PDB entry 7FC0 | X-ray diffraction, 2.64 A resolution | chains A and B of the 3 polymer chains in the assembly

# Chain A
Molecule: RrMbnA precosur peptide
Organism: Rugamonas rubra
Chain sequence (29 residues; numbered 1 to 29; the number before each row is that of its first residue):
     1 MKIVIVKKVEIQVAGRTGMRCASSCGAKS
Ion coordination: Fe ion: C25 (shared with H54(B), H90(B), E134(B) of chain B)
What the authors report for this chain:
  - Fe ion coordination: C25
  - post-translational modification sites: C21, C25
  - mutagenesis - C21S/C25S: abolished catalytic activity

# Chain B
Molecule: Methanobactin biosynthesis cassette protein MbnB
Organism: Rugamonas rubra
Reference sequence: A0A1I4IFL0 (A0A1I4IFL0_9BURK); residues 1-263 here = UniProt positions 1-263
Chain sequence (263 residues; each row starts with the number of its first residue):
     1 MRIGFNFTLGETLPLVRQLAQEGAIDYCELLIDNFMQVPPQELAEAFDVP
    51 VGFHIMFSRFIESDEEQLRDFAARLRPYIEALRPLYVSDHIAYFSHQGRA
   101 LYHLGEIDYAADYERVRARAALWQSLLGQTIHFENYPSIVDGGHAAPAFF
   151 QRLARDTGAGVLFDVSNAVCAWRNDGPEVAAWRGVMAGASHFHVGGYAGA
   201 FIDEGVTVDTHDRALAQDTLDSLRRHRDVLDKPGATITYERDENIDIDGV
   251 RADLLALRAIFPR
Ion coordination: Fe ion site 1: H54, H90, E134 (shared with C25(A) of chain A); Fe ion site 2: E134, D164, H193, E240; Fe ion site 3: N167, D209, H211
What the authors report for this chain:
  - catalytic residues: D242
  - mutagenesis - D242A, D242N: abolished catalytic activity with RrMbnA precosur peptide (chain A)

# Interface between chain A and chain B
Pairs across the interface (33; chain A residue first):
  R16(A) with T8(B), hydrogen bond; L9(B); E11(B); D242(B), hydrogen bond (side chain-backbone)
  T17(A) with E11(B), hydrogen bond; E243(B); N244(B)
  G18(A) with E11(B), hydrogen bond (backbone-side chain)
  M19(A) with E11(B)
  R20(A) with L9(B)
  C21(A) with L9(B), hydrophobic
  A22(A) with T8(B); L9(B), hydrophobic; N34(B)
  S23(A) with T8(B); L31(B); N34(B), hydrogen bond; F57(B)
  S24(A) with L31(B); M56(B); D242(B)
  C25(A) with H54(B); M56(B), hydrophobic; H90(B), hydrogen bond; D242(B)
  G26(A) with D209(B); H211(B); D242(B), hydrogen bond (backbone-side chain)
  A27(A) with V208(B), hydrophobic; D209(B), hydrogen bond (backbone-backbone); T210(B)
  K28(A) with T210(B)
  S29(A) with D212(B), hydrogen bond
Interface residues without a listed pair, chain B (19 interface residues in all): H103, I245
From the paper, about this interface:
  - interface residues, chain A: G15(A)

# In short
The interface between chain A and chain B involves 14 residues on one side and 19 on the other; the contacts
include 9 hydrogen bonds. Among the polar pairs are R16(A)-T8(B), R16(A)-D242(B) and T17(A)-E11(B). From the
paper: the catalytic residue D242(B); D242A and D242N of chain B abolish catalytic activity with RrMbnA
precosur peptide (chain A).
Chain A is RrMbnA precosur peptide and chain B is Methanobactin biosynthesis cassette protein MbnB, both from
Rugamonas rubra; the structure, Reconstitution of MbnABC complex from Rugamonas rubra ATCC-43154 (GroupIII),
was determined by X-ray diffraction together with 7DZ9 from the same study.
